8W5O - chains B and A of the 5 polymer chains in the assembly; structure by electron microscopy, 3.60 A resolution.

== Chain B (and A) ==
Molecule: Minor capsid protein A1
From: Escherichia phage Qbeta
Notes: chain A of this document is another copy of the same molecule, construct and numbering; everything in this record applies to it too
UniProtKB: Q8LTE1 (A1_BPQBE); residues 0-132 here correspond to UniProt positions 1-133 (UniProt number = residue number + 1)
Chain sequence (133 residues; numbered 0 to 132; the number before each row is that of its first residue; numbering starts at 0):
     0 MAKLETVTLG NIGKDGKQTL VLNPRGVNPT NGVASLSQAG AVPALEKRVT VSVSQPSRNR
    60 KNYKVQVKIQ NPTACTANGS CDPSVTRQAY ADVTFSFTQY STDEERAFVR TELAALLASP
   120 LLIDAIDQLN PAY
Not modelled in the structure: 0, 132 (chain A: 0-1, 132)

== Interface between chain B and chain A ==
Pairs across the interface - 87 pairs, chain B then chain A:
  Ala1(B) with Pro130(A); Ala131(A)
  Lys2(B) with Asp123(A), salt bridge
  Val6(B) with Ser118(A)
  Leu8(B) with Ala114(A); Leu115(A), hydrophobic
  Ile11(B) with Thr110(A); Glu111(A); Ala114(A), hydrophobic
  Gly12(B) with Thr110(A)
  Lys13(B) with Asp102(A); Ala106(A)
  Ala33(B) with Ala131(A)
  Val48(B) with Glu111(A); Leu115(A), hydrophobic
  Val52(B) with Pro130(A), hydrophobic
  Tyr62(B) with Leu128(A), hydrophobic
  Ile68(B) with Glu111(A); Leu112(A), hydrophobic
  Asn70(B) with Glu104(A); Val108(A); Glu111(A)
  Thr72(B) with Glu104(A)
  Arg86(B) with Thr97(A); Tyr99(A); Ser100(A)
  Tyr89(B) with Phe94(A); Ser95(A), hydrogen bond (backbone-backbone)
  Ala90(B) with Thr93(A); Val108(A), hydrophobic
  Asp91(B) with Val92(A); Thr93(A), hydrogen bond (backbone-backbone)
  Val92(B) with Asp91(A); Val92(A), hydrophobic; Leu112(A), hydrophobic
  Thr93(B) with Tyr89(A); Ala90(A); Asp91(A), hydrogen bond (backbone-backbone)
  Phe94(B) with Tyr89(A); Ala90(A), hydrophobic; Ile125(A), hydrophobic
  Ser95(B) with Tyr89(A), hydrogen bond (backbone-backbone)
  Phe96(B) with Ile125(A), hydrophobic
  Thr97(B) with Arg86(A)
  Tyr99(B) with Arg86(A)
  Ser100(B) with Arg86(A)
  Asp102(B) with Asp126(A)
  Glu104(B) with Thr72(A); Arg86(A), salt bridge
  Arg105(B) with Ile125(A); Asp126(A), hydrogen bond (side chain-backbone); Leu128(A)
  Phe107(B) with Leu19(A), hydrophobic; Lys46(A)
  Val108(B) with Asn70(A)
  Arg109(B) with Leu116(A); Ile122(A); Asp126(A), salt bridge
  Thr110(B) with Ile11(A); Gly12(A), hydrogen bond (side chain-backbone)
  Glu111(B) with Ile11(A); Val48(A); Asn70(A), hydrogen bond
  Leu112(B) with Ile68(A), hydrophobic; Val92(A), hydrophobic; Leu116(A), hydrophobic
  Ala114(B) with Leu8(A), hydrophobic; Ile11(A), hydrophobic
  Leu115(B) with Val48(A), hydrophobic
  Leu116(B) with Arg109(A); Leu112(A); Ala113(A), hydrophobic
  Leu120(B) with Lys2(A)
  Ile122(B) with Arg109(A)
  Asp123(B) with Lys2(A), salt bridge
  Ile125(B) with Val64(A), hydrophobic; Phe94(A), hydrophobic; Phe96(A), hydrophobic; Arg105(A)
  Asp126(B) with Asp102(A); Arg105(A); Ala106(A), hydrogen bond (side chain-backbone); Arg109(A), salt bridge
  Leu128(B) with Val52(A), hydrophobic; Tyr62(A), hydrophobic
  Pro130(B) with Val52(A), hydrophobic; Gln54(A)
Other interface residues (no listed pair), chain B (59 interface residues in all): Leu19, Val26, Val50, Val64, Val66, Gln87, Ala88, Thr101, Ala106, Ala113, Pro119, Leu121, Gln127, Ala131
Other interface residues (no listed pair), chain A (59 interface residues in all): Glu4, Asn10, Lys13, Ala33, Val50, Val66, Gln87, Ala88, Phe107, Ala117, Leu121, Asn129

== Summary ==
The chain B/chain A interface involves 59 residues from each chain; the contacts include 8 hydrogen bonds and
5 salt bridges. Among the polar pairs are Lys2(B)-Asp123(A), Glu104(B)-Arg86(A) and Arg109(B)-Asp126(A).
Both chains are Minor capsid protein A1 (Escherichia phage Qbeta). Entry 8W5O (Cryo-EM structure of Qb-Ab31)
was determined by electron microscopy, deposited together with 8W5D, 8W5E, 8W5F, 8W5G, 8W5L, 8W5M and 8
further entries.
